Entry 1MNF (X-ray diffraction, 3.00 A resolution); this record covers chains G and U of the 28 polymer chains in the assembly.

== Chain G ==
Protein: groEL protein
From: Escherichia coli
Reference sequence: P0A6F5 (CH60_ECOLI); residues 2-548 here correspond to UniProt positions 1-547 (UniProt number = residue number - 1)
Amino-acid sequence (547 residues; numbered 2 to 548; the number before each row is that of its first residue):
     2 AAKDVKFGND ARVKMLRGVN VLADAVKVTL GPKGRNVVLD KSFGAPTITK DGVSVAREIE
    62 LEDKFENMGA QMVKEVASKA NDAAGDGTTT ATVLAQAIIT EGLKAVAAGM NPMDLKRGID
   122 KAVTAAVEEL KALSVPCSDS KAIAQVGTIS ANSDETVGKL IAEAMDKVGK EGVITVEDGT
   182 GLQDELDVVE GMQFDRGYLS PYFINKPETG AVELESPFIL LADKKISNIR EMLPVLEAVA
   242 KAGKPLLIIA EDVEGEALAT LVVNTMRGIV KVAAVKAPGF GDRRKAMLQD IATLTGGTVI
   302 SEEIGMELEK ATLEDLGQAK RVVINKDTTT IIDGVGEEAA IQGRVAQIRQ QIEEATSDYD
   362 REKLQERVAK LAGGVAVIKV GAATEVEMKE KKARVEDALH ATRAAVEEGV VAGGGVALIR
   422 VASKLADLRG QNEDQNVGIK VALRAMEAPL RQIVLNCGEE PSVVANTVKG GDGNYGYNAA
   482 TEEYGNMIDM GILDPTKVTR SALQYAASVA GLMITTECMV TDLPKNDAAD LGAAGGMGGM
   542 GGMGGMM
Not modelled in the structure: 527-548
Reported in the primary citation:
  - binding site for 12-residue peptide substrate: Arg231, Asn265, Arg268

== Chain U ==
Protein: 12-residue peptide substrate
Amino-acid sequence (12 residues; each row starts with the number of its first residue):
   601 SWMTTPWGFL HP

== How chain G and chain U interact ==
Contacting residue pairs (27):
  Ile230(G) - Phe609(U)  hydrophobic
  Ile230(G) - His611(U)
  Arg231(G) - Met603(U)
  Arg231(G) - His611(U)
  Arg231(G) - Pro612(U)  hydrogen bond (side chain-backbone)
  Leu234(G) - Trp607(U)
  Leu234(G) - Phe609(U)  hydrophobic
  Leu234(G) - His611(U)
  Leu237(G) - Trp607(U)  hydrophobic
  Leu237(G) - Phe609(U)  hydrophobic
  Glu238(G) - Trp607(U)  hydrogen bond
  Ala241(G) - Trp607(U)  hydrophobic
  Glu257(G) - Trp602(U)
  Glu257(G) - Pro612(U)
  Thr261(G) - Trp602(U)
  Thr261(G) - Phe609(U)
  Thr261(G) - Leu610(U)
  Thr261(G) - His611(U)
  Thr261(G) - Pro612(U)
  Asn265(G) - Gly608(U)
  Asn265(G) - Phe609(U)
  Asn265(G) - Leu610(U)  hydrogen bond (side chain-backbone)
  Arg268(G) - Gly608(U)  hydrogen bond (side chain-backbone)
  Arg268(G) - Leu610(U)
  Ile270(G) - Trp607(U)
  Ile270(G) - Gly608(U)
  Val271(G) - Trp607(U)  hydrophobic
Other interface residues (no listed pair), chain G (14 interface residues in all): Ala260, Val264
Other interface residues (no listed pair), chain U (9 interface residues in all): Thr605

== Summary ==
14 residues of chain G face 9 of chain U across their interface, with 4 hydrogen bonds. Polar contacts include
Arg231(G)-Pro612(U), Glu238(G)-Trp607(U) and Asn265(G)-Leu610(U). The paper reports a binding site for
12-residue peptide substrate at Arg231(G), Asn265(G) and Arg268(G).
Chain G is groEL protein (Escherichia coli) and chain U is a 12-residue peptide substrate; the structure,
Domain motions in GroEL upon binding of an oligopeptide, was determined by X-ray diffraction.
